1SOQ - chains A and B; structure by X-ray diffraction, 2.10 A resolution.

== Chain A (and B) ==
Name: Transthyretin
Source organism: Homo sapiens
Notes: chain B of this document is another copy of the same molecule, construct and numbering; everything in this record applies to it too
Reference sequence: P02766 (TTHY_HUMAN); residues 1-127 here correspond to UniProt positions 21-147 (UniProt number = residue number + 20)
Sequence (127 residues; each row starts with the number of its first residue):
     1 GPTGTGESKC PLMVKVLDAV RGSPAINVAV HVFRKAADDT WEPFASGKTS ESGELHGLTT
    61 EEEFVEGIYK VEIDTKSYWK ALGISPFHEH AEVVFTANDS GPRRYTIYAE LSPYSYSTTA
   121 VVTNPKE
Not modelled in the structure: 1-9, 126-127 (chain B: 1-9, 125-127)
Sequence notes: engineered mutation Tyr-108 (Ala128 in P02766), Glu-110 (Leu130 in P02766)
UniProt features mapped onto this chain:
  - binding site (L-thyroxine): Lys-15, Glu-54, Ser-117
  - modified residue: Cys-10 (Sulfocysteine), Glu-42 (4-carboxyglutamate), Ser-52 (Phosphoserine)
  - glycosylation: Asn-98 (N-linked (GlcNAc...) asparagine)

== Chain A / chain B interface ==
Residue-residue contacts (17):
  Ala-19(A) with Ser-112(B); Pro-113(B); Tyr-114(B), hydrogen bond (backbone-backbone); Ser-115(B)
  Val-20(A) with Pro-113(B); Tyr-114(B)
  Arg-21(A) with Tyr-114(B)
  Gly-22(A) with Tyr-114(B)
  Ser-112(A) with Ala-19(B); Ser-112(B), hydrogen bond
  Pro-113(A) with Ala-19(B); Val-20(B)
  Tyr-114(A) with Ala-19(B), hydrogen bond (backbone-backbone); Val-20(B); Arg-21(B); Gly-22(B)
  Ser-115(A) with Ala-19(B)
Other interface residues (no listed pair), chain B (9 interface residues in all): Glu-110

== Summary ==
The interface between chain A and chain B involves 8 residues on one side and 9 on the other; the contacts
include 3 hydrogen bonds. Polar pairs include Ser-112(A)/Ser-112(B) and Ala-19(A)/Tyr-114(B). UniProt lists 3
L-thyroxine-binding residues on chain A.
Both chains are Transthyretin (Homo sapiens). Entry 1SOQ (Crystal structure of the transthyretin mutant
A108Y/L110E solved in space group C2) was determined by X-ray diffraction, deposited together with 1SOK.
